Entry 3K0C (X-ray diffraction, 3.30 A resolution); this record covers chains A and F of the 6 polymer chains in the assembly.

== Chain A (and F) ==
Protein: Circadian clock protein kinase KaiC
Source organism: Synechococcus elongatus PCC 7942
Notes: EC 2.7.11.1; chain F of this document is another copy of the same molecule, construct and numbering; everything in this record applies to it too
UniProtKB: Q79PF4 (KAIC_SYNE7); residues 1-519 here = UniProt positions 1-519
Amino-acid sequence (519 residues; numbered 1 to 519; the number before each row is that of its first residue):
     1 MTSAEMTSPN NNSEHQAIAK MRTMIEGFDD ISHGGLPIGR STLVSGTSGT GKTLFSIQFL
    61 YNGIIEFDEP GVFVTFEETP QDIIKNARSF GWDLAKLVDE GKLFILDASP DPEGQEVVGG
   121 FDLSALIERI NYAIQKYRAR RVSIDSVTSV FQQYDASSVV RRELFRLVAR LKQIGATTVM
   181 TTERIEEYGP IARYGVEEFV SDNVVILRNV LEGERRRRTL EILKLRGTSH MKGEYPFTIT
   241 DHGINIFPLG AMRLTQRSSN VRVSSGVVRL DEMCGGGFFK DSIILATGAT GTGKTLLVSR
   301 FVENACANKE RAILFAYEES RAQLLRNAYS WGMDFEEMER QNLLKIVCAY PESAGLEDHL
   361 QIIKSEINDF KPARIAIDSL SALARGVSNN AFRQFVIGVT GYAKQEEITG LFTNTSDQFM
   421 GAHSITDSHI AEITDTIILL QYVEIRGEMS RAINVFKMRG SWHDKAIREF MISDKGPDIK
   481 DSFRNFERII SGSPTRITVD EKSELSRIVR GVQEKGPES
Disordered / not traced: 1-13
Construct notes: engineered mutation A431 (Ser in Q79PF4), E432 (Thr in Q79PF4)
Modified positions: T426 (phosphothreonine; TPO)
Curated features (UniProtKB/Swiss-Prot):
  - region: Q115 to D122 (B-loop, required to bind KaiB and SasA), P248 to N260 (Linker), R488 to I497 (A-loop, interacts with KaiA)
  - active site: E77 (Proton acceptor in CI (KaiC 1)), E318 (Proton acceptor in CII (KaiC 2))
  - binding site (ATP): G49, T50, G51, K52, T53, L54, S89, K224, L225, R226, T228, H230, T240, D241, T290, G291, T292, G293, K294, T295 and 9 more in UniProt
  - binding site (Mg(2+)): T53, T295, E318
  - mutagenesis: T42 (T42S: Extends the period of the circadian rhythm to 28 hours in reconstituted KaiABC complex. Decreased endogenous ATPase), K52 (K52A: Induces an arrhythmic phenotype, significantly reduced ATP-binding), G71 (G71A: Lowers the amplitude and distords the waveform of the circadian rhythm), A87 (A87V: In kaiC1; shortens the period of the circadian rhythm to 22 hours), W92 (W92F: Increases photoperiod in presence of KaiA and KaiB), A108 (A108E: No longer binds KaiB, no formation of KaiCBA, still phosphorylated; A108L: Reduced binding of KaiB, reduced formation of KaiCBA, still phosphorylated), G114 (G114A: Extends the period of the circadian rhythm to 27 hours), Q115 (Q115A: Abolishes the circadian rhythm), S146 (S146P: CI hydrolysis rate halves, increases period of the circadian rhythm by nearly 50%; S146W: Loss of stable oscillation in presence of KaiA and KaiB), Q153 (Q153A: Higher CI ATPase activity, clock speeds up), S157 (S157C: In kaiC2; extends the period of the circadian rhythm to 29 hours. Lower CI ATPase activity, clock slows down ...), R215 (R215C: In kaiC3; shortens the period of the circadian rhythm to 16 hours and decreases the interaction with KaiA), 30 further mutagenesis entries in UniProt
Bound ions: Mg2+ site 1: T53 (together with ATP); Mg2+ site 2: T295 (together with ATP)
Residues lining bound ligands:
  - ATP (adenosine-5'-triphosphate), molecule 1: S48, G49, T50, G51, K52, T53, L54, E78, S89, F90, R218, I239, T240, D241
  - ATP, molecule 2: F199, L223, K224, L225, R226, G227, T228, S229, H230, K232
  - ATP, molecule 3: T290, G291, T292, G293, K294, T295, L296, E319, S330, W331, Y442, R451, I472, S473, D474
  - ATP, molecule 4: F456, K457, M458, R459, G460, S461, W462, H463, K465
Reported in the primary citation:
  - post-translational modification sites: T426
  - mutagenesis - E318A: abolished catalytic activity
  - mutagenesis - I430A (Tm change 3 degC): decreased stability
  - mutagenesis - R385A: increased catalytic activity

== How chain A and chain F interact ==
Pairs across the interface (130; chain A residue first):
  E14(A) - K85(F)
  H15(A) - R88(F)
  Q16(A) - K85(F)
  Q16(A) - R88(F)
  A17(A) - K85(F)  hydrogen bond (backbone-side chain)
  I18(A) - K85(F)
  I18(A) - N86(F)
  R40(A) - D82(F)  salt bridge
  R40(A) - K85(F)
  R40(A) - N86(F)  hydrogen bond
  S158(A) - Q152(F)
  S158(A) - Q153(F)  hydrogen bond (side chain-backbone)
  S158(A) - Y154(F)
  R161(A) - E77(F)  salt bridge
  R161(A) - S149(F)
  R161(A) - Q152(F)
  R161(A) - E183(F)  salt bridge
  R162(A) - P110(F)
  R162(A) - Q115(F)
  R162(A) - Q153(F)
  F165(A) - E77(F)
  F165(A) - P110(F)
  R166(A) - P112(F)
  A169(A) - P112(F)  hydrophobic
  K172(A) - D82(F)  salt bridge
  Y188(A) - L211(F)  hydrophobic
  G195(A) - R193(F)  hydrogen bond (backbone-side chain)
  F199(A) - E77(F)
  F199(A) - E183(F)
  F199(A) - R193(F)
  V200(A) - E77(F)
  R208(A) - R216(F)
  R217(A) - E214(F)  salt bridge
  T219(A) - E214(F)
  E221(A) - R216(F)  salt bridge
  L223(A) - S48(F)
  L223(A) - R216(F)
  K224(A) - G49(F)
  R226(A) - E78(F)  salt bridge
  R226(A) - N86(F)
  G227(A) - N86(F)  hydrogen bond (backbone-side chain)
  G227(A) - S89(F)  hydrogen bond (backbone-side chain)
  K232(A) - R215(F)  hydrogen bond (backbone-side chain)
  G233(A) - E214(F)
  G233(A) - R215(F)
  G233(A) - R216(F)
  E234(A) - L211(F)
  E234(A) - E214(F)  hydrogen bond (backbone-backbone)
  E234(A) - R215(F)  hydrogen bond (backbone-side chain)
  Y235(A) - R215(F)
  G250(A) - E352(F)
  G250(A) - S353(F)
  M252(A) - Y350(F)
  R253(A) - Y350(F)
  L254(A) - A316(F)
  L254(A) - E319(F)
  L254(A) - S320(F)
  L254(A) - R321(F)
  L254(A) - C348(F)  hydrophobic
  L254(A) - A349(F)
  T255(A) - R321(F)
  Q256(A) - S320(F)  hydrogen bond (backbone-side chain)
  Q256(A) - A322(F)
  R257(A) - A322(F)
  S258(A) - A322(F)
  S258(A) - Q323(F)
  S258(A) - R326(F)  hydrogen bond
  S259(A) - R326(F)  hydrogen bond (backbone-side chain)
  N260(A) - S330(F)
  F279(A) - R326(F)
  D281(A) - R326(F)
  N390(A) - G386(F)
  R393(A) - R385(F)
  R393(A) - G386(F)
  Q394(A) - E214(F)
  I397(A) - Y350(F)  hydrophobic
  G401(A) - Y350(F)
  K404(A) - Q323(F)
  A422(A) - F419(F)
  H423(A) - Q418(F)
  H423(A) - F419(F)  hydrogen bond (backbone-backbone)
  H423(A) - M420(F)  hydrogen bond (side chain-backbone)
  S424(A) - D417(F)
  S424(A) - F419(F)
  I425(A) - F419(F)  hydrophobic
  H429(A) - D417(F)  salt bridge
  E432(A) - E318(F)
  E432(A) - S379(F)  hydrogen bond
  E432(A) - S381(F)
  E432(A) - R385(F)  salt bridge
  E432(A) - T415(F)
  I433(A) - R385(F)
  D435(A) - Q323(F)  hydrogen bond
  I437(A) - T290(F)
  N454(A) - M449(F)
  F456(A) - T290(F)
  F456(A) - F419(F)  hydrophobic
  F456(A) - Y442(F)  hydrophobic
  F456(A) - R451(F)
  K457(A) - T290(F)
  K457(A) - G291(F)
  R459(A) - E318(F)  salt bridge
  R459(A) - E319(F)  salt bridge
  R459(A) - Q323(F)
  R459(A) - N327(F)
  G460(A) - N327(F)
  H463(A) - R451(F)
  K465(A) - E448(F)
  K465(A) - M449(F)  hydrogen bond (backbone-backbone)
  A466(A) - G447(F)
  A466(A) - E448(F)
  I467(A) - G447(F)  hydrogen bond (backbone-backbone)
  I467(A) - M449(F)  hydrophobic
  F483(A) - R446(F)
  F483(A) - G447(F)  hydrogen bond (backbone-backbone)
  R484(A) - R446(F)
  F486(A) - R496(F)
  E487(A) - E444(F)
  E487(A) - P494(F)
  E487(A) - T495(F)
  E487(A) - R496(F)  salt bridge
  R488(A) - E444(F)  hydrogen bond (backbone-side chain)
  R488(A) - R488(F)
  R488(A) - S493(F)
  I489(A) - E444(F)  hydrogen bond (backbone-side chain)
  I489(A) - G447(F)
  I490(A) - M420(F)  hydrophobic
  I490(A) - E444(F)  hydrogen bond (backbone-side chain)
  K502(A) - E501(F)  salt bridge
  E504(A) - K502(F)
Also at the interface, not in a pair above, chain A (83 interface residues in all): S157, R170, Q173, V196, E198, T228, T426, A431, S482
Also at the interface, not in a pair above, chain F (77 interface residues in all): T47, K52, S109, D111, G114, T148, R184, I185, R218, I239, Y317, W331, A382, A384, G421

== Summary ==
The interface between chain A and chain F involves 83 residues on one side and 77 on the other, with 22
hydrogen bonds and 13 salt bridges. Polar contacts include R40(A)-D82(F), R161(A)-E77(F) and R161(A)-E183(F).
From the paper: E318A of chain A abolishes catalytic activity; a modification site at T426(A); 3 substitutions
were tested in all.
Both chains are Circadian clock protein kinase KaiC (Synechococcus elongatus PCC 7942). Entry 3K0C (Crystal
structure of the phosphorylation-site double mutant S431A/T432E of the KaiC circadian clock protein) was
determined by X-ray diffraction (same publication as 3JZM, 3K09, 3K0A, 3K0E and 3K0F).
